Entry 9G3X (electron microscopy, 4.50 A resolution (low resolution: residue-level contacts below are approximate; hydrogen-bond / salt-bridge calls are withheld)); this record covers chains H and P of the 10 polymer chains in the assembly.

Chain H:
Protein: Gamma-tubulin complex component 3
From: Sus scrofa
Reference sequence: F1RN46 (F1RN46_PIG); residue numbers follow UniProt; this construct covers 1-910
Amino-acid sequence (910 residues; row label = number of the first residue in the row):
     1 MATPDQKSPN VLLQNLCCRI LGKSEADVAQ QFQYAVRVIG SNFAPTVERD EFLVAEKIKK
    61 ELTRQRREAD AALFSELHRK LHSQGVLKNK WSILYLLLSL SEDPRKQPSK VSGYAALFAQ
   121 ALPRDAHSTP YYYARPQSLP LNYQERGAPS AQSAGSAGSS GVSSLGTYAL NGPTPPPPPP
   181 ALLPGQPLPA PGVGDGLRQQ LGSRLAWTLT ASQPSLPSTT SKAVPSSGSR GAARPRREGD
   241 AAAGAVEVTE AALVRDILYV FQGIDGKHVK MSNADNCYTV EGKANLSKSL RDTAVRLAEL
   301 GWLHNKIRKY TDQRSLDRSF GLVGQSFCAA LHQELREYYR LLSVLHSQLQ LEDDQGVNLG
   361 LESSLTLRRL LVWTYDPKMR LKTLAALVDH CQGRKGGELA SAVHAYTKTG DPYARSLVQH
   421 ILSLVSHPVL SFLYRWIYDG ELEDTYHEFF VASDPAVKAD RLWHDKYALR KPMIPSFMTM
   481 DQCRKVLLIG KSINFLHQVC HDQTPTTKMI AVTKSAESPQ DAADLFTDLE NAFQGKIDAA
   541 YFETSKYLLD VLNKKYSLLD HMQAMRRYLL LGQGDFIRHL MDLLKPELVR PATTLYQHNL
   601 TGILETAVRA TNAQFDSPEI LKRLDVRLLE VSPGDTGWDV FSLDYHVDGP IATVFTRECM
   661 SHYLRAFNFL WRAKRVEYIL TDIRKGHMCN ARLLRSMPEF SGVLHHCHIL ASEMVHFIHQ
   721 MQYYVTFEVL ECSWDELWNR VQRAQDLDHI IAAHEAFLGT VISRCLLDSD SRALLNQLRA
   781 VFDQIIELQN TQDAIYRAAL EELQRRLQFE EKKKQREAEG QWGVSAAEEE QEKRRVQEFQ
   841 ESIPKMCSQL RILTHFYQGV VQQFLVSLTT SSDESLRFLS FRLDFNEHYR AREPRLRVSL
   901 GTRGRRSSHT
Not modelled in the structure: 1-6, 106-247, 508-524, 892-910

Chain P:
Protein: Mitotic spindle organizing protein 1
From: Sus scrofa
Reference sequence: A0A4X1VBW8 (A0A4X1VBW8_PIG); residue numbers follow UniProt; this construct covers 1-79
Amino-acid sequence (79 residues; each row starts with the number of its first residue):
     1 MAGNSGSGAA AAANLNAVRE TMDVLLEISR ILNTGLDMET LSICVRLCEQ GINPEALSSV
    61 IKELRKATEA LKAAENMTS
Not modelled in the structure: 1-10, 71-79

How chain H and chain P interact:
Contacting residue pairs (5):
  Asn-15(H) with Ile-43(P)
  Ser-92(H) with Pro-54(P)
  Leu-100(H) with Thr-34(P)
  Ser-101(H) with Leu-32(P)
  Pro-104(H) with Asn-33(P)
Other interface residues (no listed pair), chain H (11 interface residues in all): Ser-8, Phe-43, Asn-89, Tyr-95, Leu-96, Ser-99
Other interface residues (no listed pair), chain P (9 interface residues in all): Cys-48, Gln-50, Gly-51, Ser-58

In short:
11 residues of chain H face 9 of chain P across their interface.
Here chain H is Gamma-tubulin complex component 3 and chain P is Mitotic spindle organizing protein 1, both
from Sus scrofa. Entry 9G3X (Structure of the Partially-assembled gamma-Tubulin Ring Complex from Pig Brain)
was determined by electron microscopy, deposited together with 9G3Y, 9G3Z and 9G40.
